Entry 1MT9 (X-ray diffraction, 2.00 A resolution); this record covers chains A and B of the 3 polymer chains in the assembly.

Chain A (and B):
Molecule: Protease retropepsin
Organism: Human immunodeficiency virus 1
Notes: EC 3.4.23.16; chain B of this document is another copy of the same molecule, construct and numbering; everything in this record applies to it too
Reference sequence: P03369 (POL_HV1A2); residues 1-99 here correspond to UniProt positions 57-155 (UniProt number = residue number + 56)
Sequence (99 residues; row label = number of the first residue in the row):
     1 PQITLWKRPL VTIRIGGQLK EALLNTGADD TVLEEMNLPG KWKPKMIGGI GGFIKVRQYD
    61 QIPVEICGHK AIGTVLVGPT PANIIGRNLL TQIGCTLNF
Differences from the reference sequence: engineered mutation K7 (Gln63 in P03369), N25 (Asp81 in P03369), A82 (Val138 in P03369)
What the authors report for this chain:
  - binding site for p1-p6 Gag substrate decapeptide: V32, I47, A82
  - mutagenesis - V82A: decreased catalytic activity (citing earlier work)

How chain A and chain B interact:
Contacting residue pairs - 93 pairs, chain A then chain B:
  P1(A) - L97(B)
  P1(A) - N98(B)
  P1(A) - F99(B)  hydrogen bond (backbone-backbone)
  Q2(A) - T96(B)  hydrogen bond
  Q2(A) - L97(B)
  Q2(A) - N98(B)  hydrogen bond
  I3(A) - T96(B)
  I3(A) - L97(B)  hydrogen bond (backbone-backbone)
  L5(A) - R87(B)  hydrogen bond (backbone-side chain)
  L5(A) - L90(B)  hydrophobic
  L5(A) - T91(B)
  L5(A) - C95(B)
  W6(A) - R87(B)  hydrogen bond (backbone-side chain)
  W6(A) - T91(B)
  K7(A) - R87(B)
  R8(A) - D29(B)  salt bridge
  R8(A) - R87(B)
  P9(A) - T26(B)
  P9(A) - R87(B)
  L23(A) - G27(B)
  L24(A) - T26(B)  hydrogen bond (backbone-side chain)
  L24(A) - L97(B)  hydrophobic
  N25(A) - N25(B)  hydrogen bond
  N25(A) - T26(B)
  N25(A) - G27(B)
  T26(A) - L5(B)
  T26(A) - P9(B)
  T26(A) - L24(B)  hydrogen bond (side chain-backbone)
  T26(A) - N25(B)
  T26(A) - T26(B)  hydrogen bond (backbone-side chain)
  T26(A) - L97(B)
  G27(A) - N25(B)  hydrogen bond (backbone-side chain)
  D29(A) - R8(B)  salt bridge
  G48(A) - I50(B)
  G49(A) - I50(B)
  G49(A) - P81(B)
  I50(A) - G49(B)
  I50(A) - I50(B)  hydrogen bond (backbone-backbone)
  I50(A) - G51(B)  hydrogen bond (backbone-backbone)
  I50(A) - G52(B)
  I50(A) - I54(B)  hydrophobic
  I50(A) - T80(B)
  I50(A) - P81(B)
  G51(A) - G51(B)
  G51(A) - G52(B)
  G51(A) - I54(B)
  G52(A) - G51(B)
  I54(A) - I50(B)
  I54(A) - G51(B)
  H69(A) - F99(B)
  T80(A) - I50(B)
  P81(A) - I50(B)
  I84(A) - I50(B)  hydrophobic
  R87(A) - L5(B)  hydrogen bond (side chain-backbone)
  R87(A) - W6(B)  hydrogen bond (side chain-backbone)
  R87(A) - K7(B)
  R87(A) - R8(B)
  R87(A) - P9(B)
  L90(A) - L5(B)  hydrophobic
  T91(A) - L5(B)
  T91(A) - W6(B)
  I93(A) - F99(B)
  G94(A) - N98(B)
  G94(A) - F99(B)
  C95(A) - L5(B)
  C95(A) - L97(B)  hydrophobic
  C95(A) - N98(B)
  C95(A) - F99(B)  hydrophobic
  T96(A) - Q2(B)
  T96(A) - I3(B)
  T96(A) - T96(B)
  T96(A) - L97(B)
  T96(A) - N98(B)  hydrogen bond (backbone-backbone)
  L97(A) - P1(B)
  L97(A) - Q2(B)
  L97(A) - I3(B)  hydrogen bond (backbone-backbone)
  L97(A) - P9(B)  hydrophobic
  L97(A) - L24(B)  hydrophobic
  L97(A) - T26(B)
  L97(A) - C95(B)  hydrophobic
  L97(A) - T96(B)
  L97(A) - L97(B)  hydrophobic
  N98(A) - P1(B)
  N98(A) - Q2(B)  hydrogen bond
  N98(A) - G94(B)
  N98(A) - C95(B)
  N98(A) - T96(B)  hydrogen bond (backbone-backbone)
  N98(A) - N98(B)  hydrogen bond
  F99(A) - P1(B)  hydrogen bond (backbone-backbone)
  F99(A) - I3(B)  hydrophobic
  F99(A) - H69(B)
  F99(A) - I93(B)  hydrophobic
  F99(A) - C95(B)  hydrophobic
Also at the interface, not in a pair above, chain A (36 interface residues in all): T4, C67
Also at the interface, not in a pair above, chain B (36 interface residues in all): T4, L23, G48, C67, I84

Overview:
Chain A and chain B each contribute 36 residues to their interface, with 21 hydrogen bonds and 2 salt bridges.
Among the polar pairs are R8(A)-D29(B), Q2(A)-T96(B) and Q2(A)-N98(B). From the paper: a binding site for
p1-p6 Gag substrate decapeptide at V32(A), I47(A) and A82(A); V82A of chain A reduces catalytic activity.
Chain A and chain B are both Protease retropepsin (Human immunodeficiency virus 1); the structure, Viability
of a drug-resistant HIV-1 protease mutant: structural insights for better antiviral therapy, was determined by
X-ray diffraction, deposited together with 1MT7, 1MT8, 1MTB and 1N49.
